Entry 6V2K (X-ray diffraction, 2.60 A resolution); this record covers chains E and J of the 10 polymer chains in the assembly.

[Chain E]
Molecule: Histone H3.1
Organism: Homo sapiens
Reference sequence: P68431 (H31_HUMAN); residues 0-135 here correspond to UniProt positions 1-136 (UniProt number = residue number + 1)
Amino-acid sequence (139 residues; each row starts with the number of its first residue; numbers below 1 keep their minus sign (Gly-3 is residue -3)):
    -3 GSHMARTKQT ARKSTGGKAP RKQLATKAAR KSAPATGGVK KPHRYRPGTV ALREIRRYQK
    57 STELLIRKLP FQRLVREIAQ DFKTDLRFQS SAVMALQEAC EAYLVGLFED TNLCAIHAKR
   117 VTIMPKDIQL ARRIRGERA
Unresolved in the structure: -3 to 35, 135
Differences from the reference sequence: expression tag (-3 to -1)
Metal / ion sites: Mn2+: Asp77 (shared with 1 residue of chain D)
Curated features (UniProtKB/Swiss-Prot):
  - modified residue: Arg2 (Asymmetric dimethylarginine), Thr3 (Phosphothreonine), Lys4 (Allysine), Gln5 (5-glutamyl dopamine), Thr6 (Phosphothreonine), Arg8 (Citrulline), Lys9 (N6,N6,N6-trimethyllysine), Ser10 (ADP-ribosylserine), Thr11 (Phosphothreonine), Lys14 (N6-(2-hydroxyisobutyryl)lysine), Arg17 (Asymmetric dimethylarginine), Lys18 (N6-(2-hydroxyisobutyryl)lysine), Lys23 (N6-(2-hydroxyisobutyryl)lysine), Arg26 (Citrulline), Lys27 (N6,N6,N6-trimethyllysine), Ser28 (ADP-ribosylserine), Lys36 (N6,N6,N6-trimethyllysine), Lys37 (N6-methyllysine), Tyr41 (Phosphotyrosine), Lys56 (N6,N6,N6-trimethyllysine) and 8 more in UniProt
  - lipidation: Lys18 (N6-decanoyllysine)

[Chain J]
Molecule: 146-nt DNA strand
Organism: Homo sapiens
Sequence (146 nucleotides; row label = number of the first residue in the row):
   147 ATCAATATCC ACCTGCAGAT TCTACCAAAA GTGTATTTGG AAACTGCTCC ATCAAAAGGC
   207 ATGTTCAGCT GAATTCAGCT GAACATGCCT TTTGATGGAG CAGTTTCCAA ATACACTTTT
   267 GGTAGAATCT GCAGGTGGAT ATTGAT
Metal / ion sites: Mn2+ site 1: DG185, DG186; Mn2+ site 2 near DG217 (its only coordinating residue here); Mn2+ site 3 near DG267 (its only coordinating residue here); Mn2+ site 4 near DG280 (its only coordinating residue here)

[How chain E and chain J interact]
Residue-residue contacts (25):
  Lys37(E) - DT292(J)  salt bridge to the phosphate
  Arg40(E) - DG290(J)  sugar contact
  Tyr41(E) - DT289(J)  phosphate contact
  Tyr41(E) - DG290(J)  phosphate contact
  Arg42(E) - DC215(J)  salt bridge to the phosphate
  Arg42(E) - DG290(J)  hydrogen bond to the phosphate
  Pro43(E) - DG214(J)  phosphate contact
  Pro43(E) - DC215(J)  sugar contact
  Thr45(E) - DG290(J)  hydrogen bond to the phosphate
  Arg63(E) - DA207(J)  salt bridge to the phosphate
  Arg72(E) - DA197(J)  salt bridge to the phosphate
  Arg83(E) - DC196(J)  base contact
  Arg83(E) - DA197(J)  phosphate contact
  Phe84(E) - DC196(J)  sugar contact
  Phe84(E) - DA197(J)  hydrogen bond to the phosphate
  Gln85(E) - DC196(J)  phosphate contact
  Ser86(E) - DC196(J)  hydrogen bond to the phosphate
  Arg116(E) - DG217(J)  phosphate contact
  Arg116(E) - DA218(J)  phosphate contact
  Val117(E) - DT216(J)  phosphate contact
  Val117(E) - DG217(J)  hydrogen bond to the phosphate
  Thr118(E) - DT216(J)  phosphate contact
  Thr118(E) - DG217(J)  hydrogen bond to the phosphate
  Met120(E) - DG217(J)  phosphate contact
  Met120(E) - DA218(J)  phosphate contact
Also at the interface, not in a pair above, chain E (17 interface residues in all): Lys115
Also at the interface, not in a pair above, chain J (13 interface residues in all): DC206, DA291

[In short]
Chain E and chain J form an interface of 17 and 13 residues respectively; the contacts include 6 hydrogen
bonds and 4 salt bridges. Polar pairs include Arg42(E)-DG290(J), Thr45(E)-DG290(J) and Phe84(E)-DA197(J).
DG185(J) and DG186(J) form the Mn2+ site 1.
Chain E is Histone H3.1 and chain J is a 146-nt DNA strand, both from Homo sapiens; the structure, The
nucleosome structure after H2A-H2B exchange, was determined by X-ray diffraction.
